5VZF - chains A and T of the 4 polymer chains in the assembly; structure by X-ray diffraction, 1.65 A resolution.

# Chain A
Protein: DNA-directed DNA/RNA polymerase mu
Organism: Homo sapiens
Notes: EC 2.7.7.7
UniProt: Q9NP87 (DPOLM_HUMAN); numbering as in UniProt; present here: 134-397, 410-494
Sequence (354 residues; row label = number of the first residue in the row; note: 12 numbers in that range are skipped by the numbering (no residue carries them; nothing is unmodelled there)):
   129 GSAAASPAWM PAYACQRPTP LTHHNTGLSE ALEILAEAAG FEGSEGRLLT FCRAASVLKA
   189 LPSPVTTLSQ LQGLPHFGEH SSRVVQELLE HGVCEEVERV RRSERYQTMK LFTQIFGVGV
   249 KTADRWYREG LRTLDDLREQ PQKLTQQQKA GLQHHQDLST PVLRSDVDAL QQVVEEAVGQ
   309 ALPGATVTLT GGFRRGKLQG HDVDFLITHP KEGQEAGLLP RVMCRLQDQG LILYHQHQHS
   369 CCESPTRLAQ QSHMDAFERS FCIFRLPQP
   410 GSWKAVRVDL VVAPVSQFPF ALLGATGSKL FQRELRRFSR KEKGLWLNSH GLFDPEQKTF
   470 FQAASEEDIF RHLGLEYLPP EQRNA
Disordered / not traced: 129-137, 366-384
Construct notes: expression tag (129-133); linker (410); engineered mutation Ala434 (Trp in Q9NP87)
Curated features (UniProtKB/Swiss-Prot):
  - region: Arg323 to Asp332 (Involved in ssDNA binding)
  - binding site (Mg(2+)): Asp330, Asp332, Asp418
  - site: Gly433 (Responsible for the low discrimination between dNTP and rNTP)
Ion coordination: Na+ site 1: Thr241, Ile243, Val246 (shared with 2 residues of chain P); Mg2+ site 1: Asp330, Asp332 (together with dTTP) (shared with 1 residue of chain P); Mg2+ site 2: Asp330, Asp332, Asp418 (together with dTTP); Na+ site 2: Asp330, Asp332, Asp418 (shared with 2 residues of chain P)
Residues lining bound ligands: dTTP: Gly319, Gly320, Arg323, Lys325, Gly328, His329, Asp330, Asp332, Asp418, Gly433, Ala434, Thr435, Gly436, Ser437, Lys438, Gln441
From the paper describing this entry:
  - mutagenesis - H329A (27-fold): decreased catalytic activity
  - mutagenesis - G433A (Kd 29 uM): unchanged binding to UTP
  - mutagenesis - G433A, G433S: unchanged catalytic activity

# Chain T
Molecule: 9-nt DNA strand
Sequence (9 nucleotides; row label = number of the first residue in the row):
     1 CGGCATACG

# How chain A and chain T interact
Residue-residue contacts (25; chain A residue first):
  Gly174(A) - DC4(T)  base contact
  Leu177(A) - DC4(T)  phosphate contact
  Leu177(A) - DA5(T)  phosphate contact
  Gln364(A) - DG9(T)  hydrogen bond to the phosphate
  His365(A) - DG9(T)  phosphate contact
  Phe385(A) - DG9(T)  phosphate contact
  Glu386(A) - DC8(T)  sugar contact
  Glu386(A) - DG9(T)  hydrogen bond to the phosphate
  Arg387(A) - DA7(T)  hydrogen bond to the base
  Arg387(A) - DC8(T)  hydrogen bond to the sugar
  Arg387(A) - DG9(T)  hydrogen bond to the phosphate
  Phe389(A) - DG9(T)  sugar contact
  Lys438(A) - DA5(T)  base contact
  Arg442(A) - DA5(T)  salt bridge to the phosphate
  Arg445(A) - DA5(T)  hydrogen bond to the base
  Arg445(A) - DT6(T)  hydrogen bond to the base
  Arg446(A) - DA5(T)  sugar contact
  Arg449(A) - DT6(T)  salt bridge to the phosphate
  Lys450(A) - DG3(T)  hydrogen bond to the phosphate
  Lys450(A) - DC4(T)  salt bridge to the phosphate
  Leu456(A) - DT6(T)  sugar contact
  Asn457(A) - DT6(T)  phosphate contact
  Asn457(A) - DA7(T)  hydrogen bond to the phosphate
  His459(A) - DA7(T)  hydrogen bond to the phosphate
  His459(A) - DC8(T)  salt bridge to the phosphate
Interface residues without a listed pair, chain A (18 interface residues in all): Arg181

# Overview
18 residues of chain A face 7 of chain T across their interface, with 10 hydrogen bonds and 4 salt bridges.
Polar pairs include Arg387(A)-DA7(T), Arg445(A)-DA5(T) and Arg445(A)-DT6(T). Ligands of chain A: dTTP. The
paper reports that H329A of chain A reduces catalytic activity; G433A and G433S of chain A leave catalytic
activity unchanged.
Chain A is DNA-directed DNA/RNA polymerase mu (Homo sapiens) and chain T is a 9-nt DNA strand; the structure,
Post-catalytic complex of human Polymerase Mu (W434A) mutant with incoming dTTP, was determined by X-ray
diffraction together with 5TWP, 5TWQ, 5TWR, 5TWS, 5VZ7, 5VZ8 and 9 further entries from the same study.
